8T3S - chains B and G of the 5 polymer chains in the assembly; structure by electron microscopy, 3.07 A resolution.

# Chain B
Molecule: Guanine nucleotide-binding protein G(I)/G(S)/G(T) subunit beta-1
From: Homo sapiens
UniProtKB: P62873 (GBB1_HUMAN); residue numbers follow UniProt; this construct covers 2-340
Chain sequence (342 residues; row label = number of the first residue in the row):
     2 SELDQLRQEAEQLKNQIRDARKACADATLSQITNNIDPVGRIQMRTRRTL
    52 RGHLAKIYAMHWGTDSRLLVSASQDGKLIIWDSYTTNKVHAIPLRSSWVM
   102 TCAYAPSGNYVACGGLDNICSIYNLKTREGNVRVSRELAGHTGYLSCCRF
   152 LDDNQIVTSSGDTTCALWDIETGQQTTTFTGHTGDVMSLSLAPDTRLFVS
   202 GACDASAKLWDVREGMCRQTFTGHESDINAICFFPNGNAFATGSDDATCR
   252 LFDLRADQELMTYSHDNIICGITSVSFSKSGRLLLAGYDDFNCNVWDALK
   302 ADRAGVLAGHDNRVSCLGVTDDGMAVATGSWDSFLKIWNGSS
Differences from the reference sequence: expression tag (341-343)
Curated features (UniProtKB/Swiss-Prot):
  - modified residue: Ser-2 (N-acetylserine), His-266 (Phosphohistidine)
  - natural variant: Leu-30 (L30F: In MRD42; uncertain significance), Arg-52 (R52G: In MRD42), Gly-64 (G64V: In MRD42), Asp-76 (D76E: In MRD42; D76G: In MRD42), Gly-77 (G77S: In MRD42), Lys-78 (K78R: In MRD42), Ile-80 (I80N: In MRD42; I80T: In MRD42), His-91 (H91R: In MRD42; uncertain significance), Ala-92 (A92T: In MRD42), Pro-94 (P94S: In MRD42), Leu-95 (L95P: In MRD42), Arg-96 (R96L: In MRD42), 5 further natural variant entries in UniProt

# Chain G
Molecule: Guanine nucleotide-binding protein G(I)/G(S)/G(O) subunit gamma-2
From: Homo sapiens
UniProtKB: P59768 (GBG2_HUMAN); residues 6-62 here = UniProt positions 6-62
Chain sequence (57 residues; numbered 6 to 62; the number before each row is that of its first residue):
     6 TASIAQARKLVEQLKMEANIDRIKVSKAAADLMAYCEAHAKEDPLLTPVP
    56 ASENPFR

# How chain B and chain G interact
Contacting residue pairs (86):
  Glu-3(B) / Arg-13(G)  salt bridge
  Leu-4(B) / Ser-8(G)
  Leu-4(B) / Ile-9(G)  hydrophobic
  Leu-7(B) / Arg-13(G)
  Leu-7(B) / Val-16(G)
  Ala-11(B) / Val-16(G)  hydrophobic
  Leu-14(B) / Leu-19(G)
  Leu-14(B) / Lys-20(G)
  Gln-17(B) / Ala-23(G)
  Ile-18(B) / Ala-23(G)  hydrophobic
  Ala-24(B) / Lys-29(G)
  Cys-25(B) / Lys-29(G)
  Cys-25(B) / Val-30(G)  hydrogen bond (backbone-backbone)
  Ala-26(B) / Val-30(G)  hydrophobic
  Asp-27(B) / Lys-29(G)
  Asp-27(B) / Ser-31(G)  hydrogen bond
  Ala-28(B) / Val-30(G)
  Leu-30(B) / Ala-34(G)  hydrophobic
  Ile-33(B) / Ser-31(G)
  Ile-33(B) / Ala-34(G)  hydrophobic
  Thr-34(B) / Met-38(G)
  Val-40(B) / Leu-51(G)  hydrophobic
  Ile-43(B) / Leu-50(G)
  Met-45(B) / Leu-50(G)  hydrophobic
  Arg-48(B) / Asn-59(G)
  Arg-48(B) / Phe-61(G)
  Arg-49(B) / Pro-60(G)  hydrogen bond (side chain-backbone)
  Arg-49(B) / Phe-61(G)  hydrogen bond (side chain-backbone)
  Arg-49(B) / Arg-62(G)
  Ser-84(B) / Phe-61(G)
  Tyr-85(B) / Pro-60(G)
  Tyr-85(B) / Phe-61(G)  hydrophobic
  Glu-215(B) / Met-21(G)
  Cys-218(B) / Gln-18(G)
  Cys-218(B) / Met-21(G)
  Cys-218(B) / Glu-22(G)
  Arg-219(B) / Met-21(G)
  Arg-219(B) / Glu-22(G)
  Arg-219(B) / Ile-25(G)
  Gln-220(B) / Ile-25(G)
  Thr-221(B) / Glu-22(G)
  Phe-235(B) / Leu-37(G)  hydrophobic
  Phe-235(B) / Tyr-40(G)  hydrophobic
  Phe-235(B) / Cys-41(G)  hydrophobic
  Pro-236(B) / Tyr-40(G)
  Asn-237(B) / Asp-36(G)  hydrogen bond
  Asn-237(B) / Leu-37(G)
  Asn-237(B) / Tyr-40(G)
  Asp-254(B) / Ala-33(G)
  Arg-256(B) / Arg-27(G)
  Arg-256(B) / Ile-28(G)
  Arg-256(B) / Asp-36(G)  salt bridge
  Ala-257(B) / Arg-27(G)
  Asp-258(B) / Arg-27(G)  salt bridge
  Gln-259(B) / Val-30(G)
  Leu-261(B) / Val-30(G)  hydrophobic
  Leu-261(B) / Leu-37(G)  hydrophobic
  Ser-279(B) / Asp-48(G)  hydrogen bond
  Lys-280(B) / Glu-47(G)
  Lys-280(B) / Asp-48(G)
  Ser-281(B) / Tyr-40(G)
  Ser-281(B) / Cys-41(G)  hydrogen bond (backbone-side chain)
  Ser-281(B) / His-44(G)
  Ser-281(B) / Asp-48(G)  hydrogen bond
  Ser-281(B) / Leu-51(G)
  Gly-282(B) / Cys-41(G)
  Arg-283(B) / Cys-41(G)
  Arg-283(B) / Leu-51(G)
  Leu-284(B) / Leu-50(G)
  Leu-300(B) / Met-38(G)  hydrophobic
  Leu-300(B) / Cys-41(G)  hydrophobic
  Asp-323(B) / Pro-49(G)
  Gly-324(B) / Pro-49(G)
  Gly-324(B) / Leu-50(G)
  Met-325(B) / Pro-49(G)  hydrophobic
  Met-325(B) / Pro-60(G)
  Ala-326(B) / Phe-61(G)  hydrophobic
  Val-327(B) / Leu-50(G)  hydrophobic
  Ile-338(B) / Phe-61(G)  hydrophobic
  Asn-340(B) / Asn-59(G)
  Gly-341(B) / Pro-53(G)
  Gly-341(B) / Asn-59(G)  hydrogen bond (backbone-side chain)
  Ser-342(B) / Pro-53(G)
  Ser-343(B) / Pro-53(G)
  Ser-343(B) / Val-54(G)
  Ser-343(B) / Pro-55(G)
Also at the interface, not in a pair above, chain B (61 interface residues in all): Ala-21, Arg-22, Ile-37, Trp-63, Asn-239, Ala-240, Leu-252, Val-320
Also at the interface, not in a pair above, chain G (40 interface residues in all): Ala-12, Asp-26, Ala-45, Ala-56

# Overview
Chain B and chain G form an interface of 61 and 40 residues respectively; the contacts include 9 hydrogen
bonds and 3 salt bridges. Polar pairs include Glu-3(B)/Arg-13(G), Arg-256(B)/Asp-36(G) and
Asp-258(B)/Arg-27(G).
Here chain B is Guanine nucleotide-binding protein G(I)/G(S)/G(T) subunit beta-1 and chain G is Guanine
nucleotide-binding protein G(I)/G(S)/G(O) subunit gamma-2, both from Homo sapiens. Entry 8T3S (Cryo-EM
structure of the Butyrate bound FFA2-Gq complex) was determined by electron microscopy, deposited together
with 8T3Q, 8T3V and 8T3O.
